1U5R - chain A; structure by X-ray diffraction, 2.10 A resolution.

# Chain A
Name: serine/threonine protein kinase TAO2
From: Rattus norvegicus
Notes: fragment: N-terminal Kinase Domain
UniProtKB: Q9JLS3 (Q9JLS3_RAT); residue numbers follow UniProt; this construct covers 1-320
Sequence (348 residues; each row starts with the number of its first residue; numbers below 1 keep their minus sign (Met-27 is residue -27)):
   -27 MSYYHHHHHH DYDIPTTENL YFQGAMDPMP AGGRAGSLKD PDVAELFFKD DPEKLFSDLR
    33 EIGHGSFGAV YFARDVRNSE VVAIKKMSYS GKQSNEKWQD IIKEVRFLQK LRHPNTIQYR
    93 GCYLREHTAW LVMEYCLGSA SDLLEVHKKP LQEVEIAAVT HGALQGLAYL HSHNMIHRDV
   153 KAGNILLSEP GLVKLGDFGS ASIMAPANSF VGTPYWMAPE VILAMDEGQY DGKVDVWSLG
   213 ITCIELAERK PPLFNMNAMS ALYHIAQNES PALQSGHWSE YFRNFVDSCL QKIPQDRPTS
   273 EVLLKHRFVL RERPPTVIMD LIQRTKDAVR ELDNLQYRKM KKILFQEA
Disordered / not traced: -27 to 11
Differences from the reference sequence: cloning artifact (-27 to -24, -17 to 0); expression tag (-23 to -18); modified residue (181)
Modified / non-standard residues: Ser181 (phosphoserine; SEP)
Bound ions: Ca2+: Glu68, Asn180, Ser181; Mg2+ site 1: Asn156, Asp169 (together with ATP); Mg2+ site 2: Asp169 (together with ATP)
Small-molecule neighbours: ATP (adenosine-5'-triphosphate): Ile34, Gly35, His36, Gly37, Ser38, Val42, Ala55, Lys57, Ile89, Met105, Glu106, Tyr107, Cys108, Asp114, Gly155, Asn156, Leu158, Asp169, Lys314
What the authors report for this chain:
  - post-translational modification sites: Ser181
  - binding site for ATP: Leu158
  - catalytic residues: Lys153
  - mutagenesis - R221A, K222A: unchanged catalytic activity on MEK6
  - mutagenesis - K120A, K120A/R221A/K222A, R221A/K222A: decreased catalytic activity on MEK6
  - mutagenesis - M176A: unchanged catalytic activity on MEK6/K82M
  - mutagenesis - M147A: decreased catalytic activity on MEK6/K82M

# In short
Ligands of chain A: ATP. The Ca2+ site is built by Glu68, Asn180 and Ser181. Asn156 and Asp169 form the Mg2+
site 1. The paper reports the catalytic residue Lys153; K120A, K120A/R221A/K222A and R221A/K222A reduce
catalytic activity on MEK6; 7 substitutions were tested in all.
Chain A is serine/threonine protein kinase TAO2 (Rattus norvegicus); the structure, Crystal Structure of the
TAO2 Kinase Domain: Activation and Specifity of a Ste20p MAP3K, was determined by X-ray diffraction, deposited
together with 1U5Q.
